PDB entry 4XD1 | X-ray diffraction, 1.50 A resolution | chain A

# Chain A
Protein: TDP-3-aminoquinovose-N-formyltransferase
Organism: Providencia alcalifaciens
Notes: EC 2.1.2.9
UniProtKB: F8RC03 (F8RC03_9ENTR); numbering as in UniProt (aligned over 1-397)
Sequence (417 residues; row label = number of the first residue in the row; numbers below 1 keep their minus sign (Met-19 is residue -19)):
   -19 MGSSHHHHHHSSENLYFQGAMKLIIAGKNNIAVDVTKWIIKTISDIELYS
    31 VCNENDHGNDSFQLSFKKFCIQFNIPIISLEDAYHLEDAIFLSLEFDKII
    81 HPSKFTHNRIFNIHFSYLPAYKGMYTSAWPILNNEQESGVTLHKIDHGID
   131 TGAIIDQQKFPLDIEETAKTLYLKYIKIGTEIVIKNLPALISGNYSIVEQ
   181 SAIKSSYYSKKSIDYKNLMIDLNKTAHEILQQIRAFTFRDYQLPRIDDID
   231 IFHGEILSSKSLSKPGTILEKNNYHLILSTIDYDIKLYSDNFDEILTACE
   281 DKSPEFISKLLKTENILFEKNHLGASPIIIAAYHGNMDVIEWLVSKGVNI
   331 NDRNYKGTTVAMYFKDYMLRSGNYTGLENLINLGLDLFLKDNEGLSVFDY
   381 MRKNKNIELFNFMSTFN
Not modelled in the structure: -19 to 0
Differences from the reference sequence: expression tag (-19 to 0); engineered mutation Ala305 (Trp in F8RC03)
Ion coordination: Na+ site 1: Asn39, Ser41, Gln43; Na+ site 2: Tyr105, Lys190, Ile193; Na+ site 3: Ile135, Ser176; K+: Ser241, Ser259, Thr260; Na+ site 4: Ser288, Leu291
Residues lining bound ligands:
  - 6R-folinic acid (FON; N-{[4-({[(6R)-2-amino-5-formyl-4-oxo-1,4,5,6,7,8-hexahydropteridin-6-yl]methyl}amino)phenyl]carbonyl}-L-glutamic acid): Ser73, Phe76, Asp77, Lys78, Ile79, Ile80, Asn92, Met104, Ile125, Asp126, His127, Gly128, Ile129, Asp130, Tyr187, Ser189, Lys190, Asn203
  - T3Q ([(3R,4S,5S,6R)-4-amino-3,5-dihydroxy-6-methyloxan-2-yl][hydroxy-[[(2R,3S,5R)-3-hydroxy-5-(5-methyl-2,4-dioxopyrimidin-1-yl)oxolan-2-yl]methoxy]phosphoryl] hydrogen phosphate): Lys8, Glu75, Phe76, Asp77, His94, Gly103, Met104, Tyr105, Thr106, Ser107, Ala108, Tyr152, Tyr195, Phe218, Tyr221, Gln222
Reported in the primary citation:
  - mutagenesis - W305A: abolished binding to T3Q
  - mutagenesis - W305A: decreased catalytic activity on T3Q
  - catalytic residues: Asn92, His94, Asp130 (by similarity / conservation)

# In short
Bound to chain A: 6R-folinic acid and compound T3Q. Asn39, Ser41 and Gln43 form the Na+ site 1. Tyr105, Lys190
and Ile193 coordinate Na+ site 2. From the paper: catalytic residues Asn92, His94 and Asp130; W305A abolishes
binding to T3Q.
Chain A is TDP-3-aminoquinovose-N-formyltransferase (Providencia alcalifaciens); the structure, X-ray
structure of the N-formyltransferase QdtF from Providencia alcalifaciens, W305A mutant, in the presence of
TDP-Qui3N ..., was determined by X-ray diffraction (same publication as 4XCZ).
